6HUV - chains M and b of the 28 polymer chains in the assembly; structure by X-ray diffraction, 3.10 A resolution.

Chain M:
Protein: Proteasome subunit beta type-7
Source organism: Saccharomyces cerevisiae (strain ATCC 204508 / S288c)
Notes: EC 3.4.25.1
UniProtKB: P30657 (PSB7_YEAST); residues -12 to 233 here correspond to UniProt positions 21-266 (UniProt number = residue number + 33)
Amino-acid sequence (246 residues; numbered -12 to 233; the number before each row is that of its first residue; numbers below 1 keep their minus sign (Thr-12 is residue -12)):
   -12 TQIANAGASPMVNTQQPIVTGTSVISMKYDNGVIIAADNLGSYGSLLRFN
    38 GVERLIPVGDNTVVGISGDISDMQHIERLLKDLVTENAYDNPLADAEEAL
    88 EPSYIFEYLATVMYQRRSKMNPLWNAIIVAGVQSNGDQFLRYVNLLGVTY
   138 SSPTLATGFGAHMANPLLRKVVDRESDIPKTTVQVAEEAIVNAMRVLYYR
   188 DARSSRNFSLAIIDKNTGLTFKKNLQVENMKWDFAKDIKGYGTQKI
Not modelled in the structure: -12 to 0, 225-233

Chain b:
Protein: Proteasome subunit beta type-1
Source organism: Saccharomyces cerevisiae (strain ATCC 204508 / S288c)
Notes: EC 3.4.25.1
UniProtKB: P38624 (PSB1_YEAST); residues 1-196 here correspond to UniProt positions 20-215 (UniProt number = residue number + 19)
Amino-acid sequence (196 residues; row label = number of the first residue in the row):
     1 TSIMAVTFKDGVILGADSRTTTGAYIANRVTDKLTRVHDKIWCCRSGSAA
    51 DTQAIADIVQYHLELYTSQYGTPSTETAASVFKELCYENKDNLTAGIIVA
   101 GYDDKNKGEVYTIPLGGSVHKLPYAIAGSGSTFIYGYCDKNFRENMSKEE
   151 TVDFIKHSLSQAIKWDGSSGGVIRMVVLTAAGVERLIFYPDEYEQL
UniProt features mapped onto this chain:
  - active site: Thr1 (Nucleophile)

Interface between chain M and chain b:
Contacting residue pairs - 45 pairs, chain M then chain b:
  Ser32(M) with Trp165(b); Asp166(b); Gly167(b), hydrogen bond (backbone-backbone); Ser168(b)
  Leu33(M) with Phe133(b), hydrophobic; Trp165(b)
  Leu34(M) with Lys164(b); Trp165(b), hydrogen bond (backbone-backbone); Gly167(b)
  Arg35(M) with Trp165(b)
  Phe146(M) with Ala24(b); Tyr25(b), hydrophobic
  Tyr185(M) with Glu194(b), hydrogen bond
  Tyr186(M) with Ile26(b); Arg29(b)
  Arg187(M) with Ala24(b); Tyr25(b); Ile26(b), hydrogen bond (backbone-backbone); Ala27(b), hydrogen bond (side chain-backbone); Asn28(b); Arg29(b)
  Asp188(M) with Ala24(b); Ile26(b)
  Ala189(M) with Arg19(b); Thr21(b); Ala24(b), hydrogen bond (backbone-backbone); Ile26(b); Gly167(b)
  Arg193(M) with Asp191(b), salt bridge; Glu194(b), salt bridge
  Lys218(M) with Arg29(b), hydrogen bond (backbone-side chain)
  Trp219(M) with Arg29(b); Val30(b), hydrophobic; Gly171(b); Val172(b), hydrophobic; Tyr189(b), hydrophobic; Pro190(b)
  Asp220(M) with Tyr189(b)
  Phe221(M) with Arg29(b); Val30(b), hydrophobic
  Ala222(M) with Val30(b), hydrophobic; Arg174(b), hydrogen bond (backbone-side chain); Ile187(b), hydrophobic
  Lys223(M) with Ile187(b); Tyr189(b)
Other interface residues (no listed pair), chain M (21 interface residues in all): Asn37, Met150, Arg190, Met217
Other interface residues (no listed pair), chain b (25 interface residues in all): Ser18, Ile163

Summary:
21 residues of chain M and 25 residues of chain b are in contact; the contacts include 8 hydrogen bonds and 2
salt bridges. Among the polar pairs are Arg193(M)-Asp191(b), Arg193(M)-Glu194(b) and Tyr185(M)-Glu194(b). From
UniProt: active-site residue Thr1(b) on chain b.
Chain M is Proteasome subunit beta type-7 and chain b is Proteasome subunit beta type-1, both from
Saccharomyces cerevisiae (strain ATCC 204508 / S288c); the structure, Yeast 20S proteasome with human beta2c
(S171G) in complex with 39, was determined by X-ray diffraction, deposited together with 6HTB, 6HTC, 6HTD,
6HTP, 6HTR, 6HUB and 30 further entries.
